7S0M - chains A and B; structure by X-ray diffraction, 2.00 A resolution.

Chain A (and B):
Protein: Terpene synthase
Organism: Talaromyces verruculosus
Notes: fragment: Prenyltransferase alpha domain, residues 659-963; chain B of this document is another copy of the same molecule, construct and numbering; everything in this record applies to it too
UniProtKB: A0A348FUE1 (A0A348FUE1_TALVE); residue numbers follow UniProt; this construct covers 659-963
Chain sequence (305 residues; numbered 659 to 963; the number before each row is that of its first residue):
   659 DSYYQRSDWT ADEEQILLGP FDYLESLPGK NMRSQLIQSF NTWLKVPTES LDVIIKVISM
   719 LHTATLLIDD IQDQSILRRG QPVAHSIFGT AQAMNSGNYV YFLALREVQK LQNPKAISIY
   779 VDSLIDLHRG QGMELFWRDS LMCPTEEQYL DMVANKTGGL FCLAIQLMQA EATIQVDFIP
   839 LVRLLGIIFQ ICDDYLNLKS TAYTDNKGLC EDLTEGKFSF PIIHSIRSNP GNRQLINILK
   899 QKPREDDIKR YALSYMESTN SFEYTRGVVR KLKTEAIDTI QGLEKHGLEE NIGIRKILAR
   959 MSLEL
Disordered / not traced: 659 (chain B: fully traced)
Differences from the reference sequence: engineered mutation T723 (Ser in A0A348FUE1)
Ligand contacts: 3-methylbut-3-enyl trihydrogen diphosphate (IPE): G687, K688, N689, M690, R691, H720, R737, F847, D851
UniProt features mapped onto this chain:
  - motif: D727 to D731 (DDXXD 1), D851 to N855 (DDXXD 2)
  - binding site (isopentenyl diphosphate): K688, R691, H720, R737
  - binding site (Mg(2+)): D727, D731
  - binding site (dimethylallyl diphosphate): R736, K814, T815, Q848, N855, K865, K875
  - mutagenesis: D727 (D727A: Impairs PT, but retains the type II TC activity, converting GGPP into copalyl diphosphate)
From the paper describing this entry:
  - contacts within the chain: L719-T723 (backbone contact), D727-Q789 (hydrogen bond), T723-Y759 (hydrogen bond)
  - conformationally variable residues: D727
  - binding site for 3-methylbut-3-enyl trihydrogen diphosphate: K688, M690, R691, H720, R737
  - self-association interface (contacts with another copy of this molecule); pairs are residue here / residue on that copy: N756-N756, F760-F760 (pi stacking), F760-H786 (pi stacking), N753, N753
  - mutagenesis - S723T: decreased catalytic activity
  - mutagenesis - H786A (160 +/- 10 uM): decreased catalytic activity on IPP

How chain A and chain B interact:
Residue-residue contacts (96):
  S660(A) - E933(B)
  Y661(A) - E804(B)  hydrogen bond
  Y661(A) - Y922(B)  hydrogen bond
  Y661(A) - V926(B)
  Y661(A) - L930(B)  hydrophobic
  Y661(A) - E933(B)  hydrogen bond (backbone-side chain)
  Y662(A) - L808(B)  hydrophobic
  Y662(A) - D809(B)  hydrogen bond
  Y662(A) - A812(B)
  Y662(A) - I845(B)  hydrophobic
  Q663(A) - D809(B)
  R664(A) - D784(B)  salt bridge
  R664(A) - N813(B)  hydrogen bond
  R664(A) - R841(B)
  S665(A) - D809(B)  hydrogen bond
  W667(A) - R787(B)
  W667(A) - M791(B)  hydrophobic
  W667(A) - N813(B)
  I674(A) - F794(B)  hydrophobic
  L675(A) - H786(B)
  L675(A) - G790(B)
  Q730(A) - A749(B)
  Q730(A) - M752(B)
  F746(A) - D797(B)
  A749(A) - Q730(B)  hydrogen bond (backbone-side chain)
  A749(A) - L793(B)
  A749(A) - R796(B)
  Q750(A) - L793(B)
  Q750(A) - F794(B)
  Q750(A) - D797(B)  hydrogen bond
  M752(A) - M752(B)  hydrophobic
  N753(A) - Q730(B)
  N753(A) - H786(B)  hydrogen bond (side chain-backbone)
  N753(A) - Q789(B)
  N753(A) - G790(B)
  N756(A) - N756(B)
  N756(A) - H786(B)
  Y757(A) - I783(B)
  Y757(A) - H786(B)
  Y757(A) - R787(B)  hydrogen bond
  F760(A) - F760(B)  hydrophobic
  F760(A) - V779(B)
  F760(A) - L782(B)  hydrophobic
  F760(A) - I783(B)  hydrophobic
  F760(A) - H786(B)
  L761(A) - I783(B)  hydrophobic
  L763(A) - L763(B)  hydrophobic
  L763(A) - V779(B)  hydrophobic
  R764(A) - D780(B)  salt bridge
  R764(A) - I783(B)
  Q767(A) - I775(B)
  Q767(A) - S776(B)  hydrogen bond
  S776(A) - Q767(B)  hydrogen bond
  V779(A) - F760(B)
  V779(A) - L763(B)  hydrophobic
  D780(A) - R764(B)  salt bridge
  L782(A) - F760(B)  hydrophobic
  I783(A) - Y757(B)
  I783(A) - F760(B)  hydrophobic
  I783(A) - L761(B)  hydrophobic
  I783(A) - R764(B)
  D784(A) - R664(B)  salt bridge
  H786(A) - L675(B)
  H786(A) - N753(B)  hydrogen bond (backbone-side chain)
  H786(A) - N756(B)
  H786(A) - Y757(B)
  H786(A) - F760(B)
  R787(A) - W667(B)
  R787(A) - Y757(B)  hydrogen bond
  Q789(A) - N753(B)
  G790(A) - L675(B)
  G790(A) - N753(B)
  M791(A) - W667(B)  hydrophobic
  M791(A) - I674(B)  hydrophobic
  L793(A) - A749(B)
  L793(A) - Q750(B)
  F794(A) - I674(B)  hydrophobic
  F794(A) - Q750(B)
  R796(A) - A749(B)
  D797(A) - F746(B)
  D797(A) - Q750(B)  hydrogen bond
  E804(A) - Y661(B)  hydrogen bond
  L808(A) - Y662(B)  hydrophobic
  D809(A) - Y662(B)  hydrogen bond
  D809(A) - Q663(B)
  D809(A) - R664(B)
  D809(A) - S665(B)  hydrogen bond
  A812(A) - Y662(B)
  N813(A) - R664(B)  hydrogen bond
  R841(A) - R664(B)
  I845(A) - Y662(B)  hydrophobic
  Y922(A) - Y661(B)  hydrogen bond
  V926(A) - Y661(B)
  L930(A) - Y661(B)  hydrophobic
  E933(A) - S660(B)  hydrogen bond
  E933(A) - Y661(B)  hydrogen bond (side chain-backbone)
Also at the interface, not in a pair above, chain A (53 interface residues in all): E671, E672, Y759, I775, Y778
Also at the interface, not in a pair above, chain B (55 interface residues in all): D659, E671, E672, Y759, Y778, K929

In short:
The interface between chain A and chain B involves 53 residues on one side and 55 on the other; the contacts
include 22 hydrogen bonds and 4 salt bridges. Polar pairs include R664(A)-D784(B), R764(A)-D780(B) and
Y661(A)-E804(B). From the paper: a binding site for 3-methylbut-3-enyl trihydrogen diphosphate at K688(A),
M690(A) and R691(A) among others; S723T of chain A reduces catalytic activity.
Both chains are Terpene synthase (Talaromyces verruculosus). Entry 7S0M (Crystal structure of Penicillium
verruculosum copalyl diphosphate synthase (PvCPS) alpha prenyltransferase domain variant, S723T, bound with
...) was determined by X-ray diffraction, deposited together with 7S09, 7S0A, 7S0H and 7S0L.
